Entry 8YYF (X-ray diffraction, 1.39 A resolution); this record covers chain A.

[Chain A]
Protein: Ribonuclease J 2
Organism: Staphylococcus aureus
Notes: EC 3.1.-.-
UniProtKB: Q5HPR6 (RNJ2_STAEQ); numbering as in UniProt (aligned over 1-557)
Amino-acid sequence (571 residues; numbered -13 to 557; the number before each row is that of its first residue; numbers below 1 keep their minus sign (Met-13 is residue -13)):
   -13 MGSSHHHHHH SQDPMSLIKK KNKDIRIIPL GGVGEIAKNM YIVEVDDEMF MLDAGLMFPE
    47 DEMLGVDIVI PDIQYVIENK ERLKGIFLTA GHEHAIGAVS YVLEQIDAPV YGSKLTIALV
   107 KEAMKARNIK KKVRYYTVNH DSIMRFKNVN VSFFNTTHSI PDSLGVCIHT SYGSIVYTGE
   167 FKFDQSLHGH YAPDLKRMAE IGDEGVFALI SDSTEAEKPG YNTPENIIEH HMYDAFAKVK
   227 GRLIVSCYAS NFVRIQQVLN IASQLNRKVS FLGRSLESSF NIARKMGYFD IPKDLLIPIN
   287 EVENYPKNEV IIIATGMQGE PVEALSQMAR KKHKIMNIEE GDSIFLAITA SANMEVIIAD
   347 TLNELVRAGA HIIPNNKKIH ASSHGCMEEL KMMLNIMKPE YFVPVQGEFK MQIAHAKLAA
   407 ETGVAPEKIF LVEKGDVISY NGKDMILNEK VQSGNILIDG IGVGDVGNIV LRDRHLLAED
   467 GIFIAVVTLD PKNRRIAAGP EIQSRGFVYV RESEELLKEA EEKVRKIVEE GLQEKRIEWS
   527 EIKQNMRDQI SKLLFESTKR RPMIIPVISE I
Not modelled in the structure: -13 to 2, 335, 446-557
Differences from the reference sequence: initiating methionine (-13); expression tag (-12 to 0); engineered mutation Ala76 (His in Q5HPR6)
Curated features (UniProtKB/Swiss-Prot):
  - binding site (Zn(2+)): His78, His144, Glu166
  - binding site (substrate): His366 to His370

[Summary]
Curated annotation (UniProt) lists 3 Zn2+-binding residues and 5 substrate-binding residues.
Chain A is Ribonuclease J 2 (Staphylococcus aureus); the structure, RNase J2 mutant H76A, was determined by
X-ray diffraction together with 8YYG, 8YYH, 8YYI, 8YYJ and 8YYK from the same study.
